4AIS - chain A; structure by X-ray diffraction, 2.00 A resolution.

== Chain A ==
Name: O-glcnacase BT_4395
Organism: Bacteroides thetaiotaomicron VPI-5482
Notes: EC 3.2.1.52, 3.2.1.169
UniProtKB: Q89ZI2 (OGA_BACTN); residues -20 to 716 here correspond to UniProt positions 1-737 (UniProt number = residue number + 21)
Chain sequence (737 residues; each row starts with the number of its first residue; numbers below 1 keep their minus sign (Met-20 is residue -20)):
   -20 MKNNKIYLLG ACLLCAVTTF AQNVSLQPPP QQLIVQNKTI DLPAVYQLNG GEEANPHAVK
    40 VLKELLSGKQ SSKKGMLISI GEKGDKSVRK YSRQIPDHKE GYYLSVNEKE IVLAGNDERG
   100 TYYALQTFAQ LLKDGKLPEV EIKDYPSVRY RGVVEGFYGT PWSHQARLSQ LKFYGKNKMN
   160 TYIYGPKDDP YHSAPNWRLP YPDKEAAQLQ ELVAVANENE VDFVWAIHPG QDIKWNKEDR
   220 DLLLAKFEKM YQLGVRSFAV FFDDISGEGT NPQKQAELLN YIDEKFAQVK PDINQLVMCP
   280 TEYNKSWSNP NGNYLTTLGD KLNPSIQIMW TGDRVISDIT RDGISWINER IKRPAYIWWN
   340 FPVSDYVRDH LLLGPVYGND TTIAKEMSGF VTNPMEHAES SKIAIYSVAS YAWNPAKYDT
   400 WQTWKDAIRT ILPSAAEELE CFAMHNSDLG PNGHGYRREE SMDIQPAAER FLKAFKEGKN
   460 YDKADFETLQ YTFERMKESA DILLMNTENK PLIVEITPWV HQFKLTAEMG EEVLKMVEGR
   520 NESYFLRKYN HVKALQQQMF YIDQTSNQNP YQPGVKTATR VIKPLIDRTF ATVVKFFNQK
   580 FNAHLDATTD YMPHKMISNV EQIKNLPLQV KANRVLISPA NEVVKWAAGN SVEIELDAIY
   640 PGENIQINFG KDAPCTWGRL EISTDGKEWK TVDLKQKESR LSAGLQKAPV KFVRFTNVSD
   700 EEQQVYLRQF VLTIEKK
Not modelled in the structure: -20 to 3, 49-53, 596-605, 619-630, 648-681, 694-707, 716
Swiss-Prot annotation at these positions:
  - active site: Asp243 (Proton donor)
  - binding site (a protein): Gly135, Lys166, Asp242, Tyr282, Trp337 to Asn339, Asp344, Asn372
Ligand contacts: glycolic acid (GOA): Lys166, Asp242, Asp243, Cys278, Tyr282, Thr310, Val314, Trp337, Asn339
What the authors report for this chain:
  - binding site for glycolic acid: Asp242, Cys278, Tyr282, Trp337
  - mutagenesis - D242A: abolished catalytic activity

== Summary ==
Bound to chain A: glycolic acid. From UniProt: active-site residue Asp243 and 9 protein-binding residues. The
paper reports a binding site for glycolic acid at Asp242, Cys278 and Tyr282 among others; D242A abolishes
catalytic activity.
Chain A is O-glcnacase BT_4395 (Bacteroides thetaiotaomicron VPI-5482); the structure, A complex structure of
BtGH84, was determined by X-ray diffraction (same publication as 4AIU).
